Entry 6ZIL (X-ray diffraction, 3.12 A resolution); this record covers chain B.

Chain B:
Molecule: Transcriptional regulatory protein RcsB
From: Salmonella typhimurium (strain LT2 / SGSC1412 / ATCC 700720)
UniProtKB: P58663 (RCSB_SALTY); numbering as in UniProt (aligned over 1-143)
Amino-acid sequence (143 residues; row label = number of the first residue in the row):
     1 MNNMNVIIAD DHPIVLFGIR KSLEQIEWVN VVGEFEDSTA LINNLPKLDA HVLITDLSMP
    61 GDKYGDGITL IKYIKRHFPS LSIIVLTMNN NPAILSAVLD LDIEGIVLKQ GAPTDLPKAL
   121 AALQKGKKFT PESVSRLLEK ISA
Not modelled in the structure: 1-2, 60-64, 141-143
Swiss-Prot annotation at these positions:
  - modified residue: Asp56 (4-aspartylphosphate)
What the authors report for this chain:
  - conformationally variable residues (loop rearrangement, order/disorder transition, side-chain flip): Pro60 to Tyr64, Gly65 to Gly67, Thr87, Leu108
  - post-translational modification sites: Asp56 (citing earlier work)
  - mutagenesis - L108A: abolished catalytic activity
  - mutagenesis - L108F: decreased catalytic activity
  - mutagenesis - L108A, L108F: abolished signaling
  - mutagenesis - D56A: decreased signaling
  - mutagenesis - M88A: decreased expression

Summary:
From the paper: L108A and L108F abolish signaling; a modification site at Asp56; 4 substitutions were tested
in all.
Chain B is Transcriptional regulatory protein RcsB (Salmonella typhimurium (strain LT2 / SGSC1412 / ATCC
700720)); the structure, Structure of the isolated REC domain of RcsB from Salmonella enterica serovar
Typhimurium in the apo ..., was determined by X-ray diffraction (same publication as 6ZII, 6ZIX and 6ZJ2).
